PDB entry 7OFQ | electron microscopy, 3.08 A resolution | chains I and J of the 45 polymer chains in the assembly

[Chain I]
Molecule: Archaellin
From: Methanocaldococcus villosus
Chain sequence (209 residues; row label = number of the first residue in the row):
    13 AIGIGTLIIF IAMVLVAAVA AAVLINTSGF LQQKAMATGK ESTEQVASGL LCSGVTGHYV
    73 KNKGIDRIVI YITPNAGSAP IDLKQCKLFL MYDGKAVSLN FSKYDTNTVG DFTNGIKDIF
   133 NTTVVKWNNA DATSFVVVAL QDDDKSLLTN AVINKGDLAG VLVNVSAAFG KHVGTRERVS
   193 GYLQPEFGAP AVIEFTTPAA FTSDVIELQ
Metal / ion sites: Ca2+: Asp-154, Asp-156, Ser-158, Asn-166, Asp-169

[Chain J]
Molecule: Archaellin
From: Methanocaldococcus villosus
Chain sequence (213 residues; numbered 13 to 225; the number before each row is that of its first residue):
    13 AIGIGTLIIF IAMVLVAAVA AAVLINTSGF LQQKAMATGK ESTEQVASGL QVIRVLGNHS
    73 GGKINWLAVL ISPNAGSAPI DLSQATVMIT DGTHKVIAKY NSTFFNGTLK NGGSIFEAKY
   133 NNTTALKPLF DDLPATAFGI VVLQDADTSC SKDTPVINKG DIVAICLNVS NTLNLKPRTK
   193 VTGAVIPEFG APAVISFTTP ATYLDTQHII ELQ
Metal / ion sites: Ca2+: Asp-157, Asp-159, Ser-161, Asn-170, Asp-173

[Chain I / chain J interface]
Contacting residue pairs (43; chain I residue first):
  Phe-22(I) with Ile-16(J), hydrophobic
  Val-26(I) with Ile-16(J), hydrophobic
  Ala-29(I) with Ile-21(J)
  Ala-33(I) with Ile-21(J); Ala-24(J), hydrophobic
  Leu-36(I) with Met-25(J), hydrophobic; Val-28(J)
  Ile-37(I) with Leu-27(J), hydrophobic; Val-28(J)
  Ser-40(I) with Val-28(J); Val-31(J)
  Gln-44(I) with Val-31(J)
  Met-48(I) with Asn-38(J); Thr-39(J)
  Lys-52(I) with Phe-42(J)
  Thr-55(I) with Phe-42(J); Leu-43(J); Lys-46(J)
  Thr-68(I) with Lys-107(J)
  Tyr-83(I) with Lys-107(J)
  Ala-88(I) with Glu-53(J); Ser-54(J)
  Gly-89(I) with Glu-53(J), hydrogen bond (backbone-side chain)
  Thr-125(I) with Lys-111(J), hydrogen bond (backbone-side chain)
  Asn-126(I) with Thr-148(J), hydrogen bond (backbone-side chain)
  Gly-127(I) with Ile-109(J)
  Ile-128(I) with Val-108(J); Ile-109(J), hydrogen bond (backbone-backbone)
  Lys-129(I) with Val-108(J); Thr-184(J)
  Asp-130(I) with His-106(J); Lys-107(J), hydrogen bond (side chain-backbone)
  Ile-131(I) with Lys-107(J), hydrogen bond (backbone-backbone); Ile-109(J), hydrophobic
  Leu-152(I) with Lys-111(J), hydrogen bond (backbone-side chain)
  Gln-153(I) with Gln-96(J), hydrogen bond; Lys-111(J), hydrogen bond
  Lys-167(I) with Glu-53(J), salt bridge
  Ser-215(I) with Gly-104(J), hydrogen bond (side chain-backbone)
  Asp-216(I) with Gly-104(J), hydrogen bond (backbone-backbone)
  Val-217(I) with Thr-102(J); Gly-104(J), hydrogen bond (backbone-backbone)
  Glu-219(I) with Lys-107(J), salt bridge
Also at the interface, not in a pair above, chain I (35 interface residues in all): Met-25, Ala-32, Ala-47, Gly-51, Asp-155, Gly-168
Also at the interface, not in a pair above, chain J (33 interface residues in all): Ala-13, Gly-17, Ile-20, Ala-32, Val-35, Thr-98, Met-100, Thr-105, Glu-200

[Overview]
Chain I and chain J form an interface of 35 and 33 residues respectively; the contacts include 12 hydrogen
bonds and 2 salt bridges. Polar contacts include Lys-167(I)/Glu-53(J), Glu-219(I)/Lys-107(J) and
Gly-89(I)/Glu-53(J). Asp-154(I), Asp-156(I), Ser-158(I), Asn-166(I) and Asp-169(I) coordinate Ca2+.
Here chain I is Archaellin and chain J is Archaellin, both from Methanocaldococcus villosus. Entry 7OFQ (The
archaellum of Methanocaldococcus villosus) was determined by electron microscopy.
